PDB entry 8S5M | electron microscopy, 4.00 A resolution | chains C and D of the 10 polymer chains in the assembly

== Chain C (and D) ==
Molecule: Cystathionine beta-synthase
Organism: Homo sapiens
Notes: EC 4.2.1.22; chain D of this document is another copy of the same molecule, construct and numbering; everything in this record applies to it too
UniProt: P35520 (CBS_HUMAN); residues -406 to 144 here correspond to UniProt positions 1-551 (UniProt number = residue number + 407)
Amino-acid sequence (559 residues; row label = number of the first residue in the row; numbers below 1 keep their minus sign (Met-406 is residue -406)):
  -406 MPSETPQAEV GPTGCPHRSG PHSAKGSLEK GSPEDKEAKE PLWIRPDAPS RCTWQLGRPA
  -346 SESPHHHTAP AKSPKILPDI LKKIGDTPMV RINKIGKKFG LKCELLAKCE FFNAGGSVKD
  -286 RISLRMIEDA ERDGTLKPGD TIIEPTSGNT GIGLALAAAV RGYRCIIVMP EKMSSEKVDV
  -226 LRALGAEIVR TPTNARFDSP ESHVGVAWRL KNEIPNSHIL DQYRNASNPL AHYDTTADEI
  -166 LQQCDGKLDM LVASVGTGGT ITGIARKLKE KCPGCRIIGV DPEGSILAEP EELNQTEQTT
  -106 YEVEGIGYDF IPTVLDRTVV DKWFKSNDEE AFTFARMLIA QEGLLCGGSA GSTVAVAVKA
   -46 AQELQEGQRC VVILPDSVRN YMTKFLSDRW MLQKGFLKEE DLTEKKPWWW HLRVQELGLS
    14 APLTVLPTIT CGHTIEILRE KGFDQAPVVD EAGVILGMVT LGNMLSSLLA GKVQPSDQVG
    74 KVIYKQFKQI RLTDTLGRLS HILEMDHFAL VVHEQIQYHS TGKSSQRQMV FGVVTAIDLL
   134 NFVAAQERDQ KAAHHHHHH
Not modelled in the structure: -406 to 0, 145-152
Construct notes: expression tag (145-152)
Ligand contacts: S-adenosylmethionine (SAM): Ser13, Ala14, Pro15, Leu16, Gly35, Phe36, Asp37, Gln38, Ala39, Pro40, Val126, Thr128, Ile130, Asp131
Curated features (UniProtKB/Swiss-Prot):
  - binding site (heme): Cys-355, His-342
  - binding site (pyridoxal 5'-phosphate): Asn-258, Gly-151 to Thr-147, Ser-58
  - modified residue: Ser-380 (Phosphoserine), Lys-288 (N6-(pyridoxal phosphate)lysine), Ser-208 (Phosphoserine)
  - cross-link: Lys-196 (Glycyl lysine isopeptide (Lys-Gly) (interchain with G-Cter in SUMO))
From the paper describing this entry:
  - binding site for S-adenosylmethionine: Phe36, Asp131
  - mutagenesis - F36A, D131A: decreased catalytic activity on S-adenosylmethionine
  - mutagenesis - F36A, D131A: abolished binding to S-adenosylmethionine

== Chain C / chain D interface ==
Residue-residue contacts - 36 pairs, chain C then chain D:
  Trp2(C) with Leu61(D), hydrophobic; Leu62(D)
  Ile28(C) with Ile130(D), hydrophobic; Leu133(D), hydrophobic
  Leu31(C) with Ile130(D), hydrophobic
  Arg32(C) with Ile130(D), hydrogen bond (side chain-backbone); Asp131(D); Asn134(D)
  Gly35(C) with Gly35(D)
  Leu54(C) with His100(D)
  Leu58(C) with Leu96(D); Glu97(D); Ala129(D), hydrophobic
  Ser59(C) with Glu97(D), hydrogen bond
  Leu61(C) with Trp2(D); Leu133(D), hydrophobic
  Leu62(C) with Trp2(D); Ser93(D); Glu97(D)
  Pro68(C) with Glu140(D)
  Ser93(C) with Leu62(D)
  Leu96(C) with Leu58(D)
  Glu97(C) with Leu58(D); Ser59(D), hydrogen bond; Leu62(D)
  His100(C) with His100(D), hydrogen bond
  Ala129(C) with Leu58(D), hydrophobic
  Ile130(C) with Arg32(D); Leu54(D), hydrophobic
  Leu132(C) with Leu61(D), hydrophobic
  Leu133(C) with Ile28(D), hydrophobic; Leu61(D), hydrophobic
  Asn134(C) with Glu29(D), hydrogen bond
  Val136(C) with Pro68(D), hydrophobic
  Glu140(C) with Pro68(D); Ser69(D)
Interface residues without a listed pair, chain C (23 interface residues in all): Phe36
Interface residues without a listed pair, chain D (24 interface residues in all): Val136, Ala137

== In short ==
23 residues of chain C face 24 of chain D across their interface; the contacts include 5 hydrogen bonds. Among
the polar pairs are Arg32(C)-Ile130(D), Ser59(C)-Glu97(D) and His100(C)-His100(D). Chain C binds
S-adenosylmethionine. From the paper: a binding site for S-adenosylmethionine at Phe36(C) and Asp131(C); F36A
and D131A of chain C reduce catalytic activity on S-adenosylmethionine.
Chain C and chain D are both Cystathionine beta-synthase (Homo sapiens); the structure, Full-length human
cystathionine beta-synthase with C-terminal 6xHis-tag, SAM bound, activated state, helical reconstruction, was
determined by electron microscopy, deposited together with 8S5H, 8S5I, 8S5J, 8S5K and 8S5L.
